PDB entry 7AVE | X-ray diffraction, 0.98 A resolution | chain A

Chain A:
Protein: Lysozyme C
Organism: Gallus gallus
Notes: EC 3.2.1.17
Reference sequence: P00698 (LYSC_CHICK); residues 0-129 here correspond to UniProt positions 18-147 (UniProt number = residue number + 18)
Amino-acid sequence (130 residues; numbered 0 to 129; the number before each row is that of its first residue; numbering starts at 0):
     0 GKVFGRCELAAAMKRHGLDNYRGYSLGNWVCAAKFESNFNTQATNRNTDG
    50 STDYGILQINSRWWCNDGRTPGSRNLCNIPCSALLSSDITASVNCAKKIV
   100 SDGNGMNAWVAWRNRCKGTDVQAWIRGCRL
UniProt features mapped onto this chain:
  - active site: Glu35, Asp52
  - binding site (substrate): Asp101
Disulfide bonds: Cys6-Cys127, Cys30-Cys115, Cys64-Cys80, Cys76-Cys94
What the authors report for this chain:
  - binding site for nitrate ion: His15, Ile88
  - contacts within the chain: Arg5-Trp123 (hydrogen bond), Arg5-Arg125 (hydrogen bond), Lys13-Leu129, His15-Asn93 (water-mediated contact), His15-Asp87 (water-mediated contact), Lys13-Gly16 (backbone contact), Asn19-Gly22, Lys1-Thr40 (hydrogen bond), Ser81-Leu84
  - conformationally variable residues (order/disorder transition, side-chain flip): His15, Asn19, Gln41, Lys97 to Gly104

In short:
Curated annotation (UniProt) lists active-site residues Glu35 and Asp52 and substrate-binding residue Asp101.
From the paper: a binding site for nitrate ion at His15 and Ile88; conformational variability at His15, Asn19
and Gln41 among others.
Chain A is Lysozyme C (Gallus gallus); the structure, Perdeuterated refolded hen egg-white lysozyme at 100 K,
was determined by X-ray diffraction together with 7AVF and 7AVG from the same study.
